Entry 5DBN (X-ray diffraction, 2.55 A resolution); this record covers chains A and D of the 4 polymer chains in the assembly.

# Chain A
Name: Acetate CoA-transferase subunit alpha
From: Escherichia coli DH5[alpha]
Notes: EC 2.8.3.8
UniProtKB: P76458 (ATOD_ECOLI); numbering as in UniProt (aligned over 1-220)
Amino-acid sequence (221 residues; row label = number of the first residue in the row; numbering starts at 0):
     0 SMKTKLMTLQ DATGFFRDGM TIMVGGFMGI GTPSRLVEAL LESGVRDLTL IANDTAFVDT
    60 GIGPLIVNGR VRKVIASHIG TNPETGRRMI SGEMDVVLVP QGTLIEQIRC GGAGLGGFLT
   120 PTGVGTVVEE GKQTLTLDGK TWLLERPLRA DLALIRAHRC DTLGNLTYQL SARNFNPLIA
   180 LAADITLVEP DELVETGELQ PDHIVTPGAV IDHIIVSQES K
Disordered / not traced: 0-1, 217-220
Differences from the reference sequence: expression tag (0)
UniProt features mapped onto this chain:
  - binding site (CoA): Gly24 to Gly30

# Chain D
Name: Acetate CoA-transferase subunit beta
From: Escherichia coli DH5[alpha]
Notes: EC 2.8.3.8
UniProtKB: P76459 (ATOA_ECOLI); residues 1-216 here = UniProt positions 1-216
Amino-acid sequence (223 residues; row label = number of the first residue in the row):
     1 MDAKQRIARR VAQELRDGDI VNLGIGLPTM VANYLPEGIH ITLQSENGFL GLGPVTTAHP
    61 DLVNAGGQPC GVLPGAAMFD SAMSFALIRG GHIDACVLGG LQVDEEANLA NWVVPGKMVP
   121 GMGGAMDLVT GSRKVIIAME HCAKDGSAKI LRRCTMPLTA QHAVHMLVTE LAVFRFIDGK
   181 MWLTEIADGC DLATVRAKTE ARFEVAADLN TQRGDLTHHH HHH
Disordered / not traced: 1, 214-223
Differences from the reference sequence: expression tag (217-223)
UniProt features mapped onto this chain:
  - active site: Glu46

# Chain A / chain D interface
Residue-residue contacts (28; chain A residue first):
  Gly111(A) with Ala86(D); Gly90(D); His92(D), hydrogen bond (backbone-side chain)
  Ala112(A) with Ala86(D); Arg89(D), hydrogen bond (backbone-side chain); Gly90(D)
  Gly113(A) with Arg89(D); Gly90(D)
  Leu114(A) with Arg89(D)
  Leu162(A) with Gly75(D)
  Asn164(A) with Gly75(D), hydrogen bond (side chain-backbone); Ala77(D)
  Leu180(A) with His92(D), hydrogen bond (backbone-side chain)
  Thr195(A) with Pro74(D); Gly75(D)
  Pro200(A) with Ala76(D); Ala77(D); Met78(D), hydrogen bond (backbone-backbone)
  Asp201(A) with Met78(D)
  Ile203(A) with Ala76(D); Ala77(D), hydrophobic; Met78(D)
  Pro206(A) with Leu50(D), hydrophobic; Met83(D)
  Ala208(A) with Ile20(D), hydrophobic; Leu50(D), hydrophobic
  Val209(A) with Leu87(D), hydrophobic; His92(D)
Also at the interface, not in a pair above, chain A (17 interface residues in all): Arg108, Asp160, Gly196
Also at the interface, not in a pair above, chain D (16 interface residues in all): Phe79, Ala82, Phe85

# Summary
The interface between chain A and chain D involves 17 residues on one side and 16 on the other, with 5
hydrogen bonds. Polar contacts include Gly111(A)-His92(D), Ala112(A)-Arg89(D) and Asn164(A)-Gly75(D). UniProt
lists 7 CoA-binding residues on chain A; active-site residue Glu46(D) on chain D.
Chain A is Acetate CoA-transferase subunit alpha and chain D is Acetate CoA-transferase subunit beta, both
from Escherichia coli DH5[alpha]; the structure, Crystal structure of AtoDA complex, was determined by X-ray
diffraction.
